1JWU - chains A and D of the 4 polymer chains in the assembly; structure by X-ray diffraction, 2.30 A resolution.

[Chain A]
Molecule: HLA class II histocompatibility antigen, DR alpha chain
Organism: Homo sapiens
Reference sequence: P01903 (2DRA_HUMAN); residues 1-182 here correspond to UniProt positions 26-207 (UniProt number = residue number + 25)
Sequence (182 residues; numbered 1 to 182; the number before each row is that of its first residue):
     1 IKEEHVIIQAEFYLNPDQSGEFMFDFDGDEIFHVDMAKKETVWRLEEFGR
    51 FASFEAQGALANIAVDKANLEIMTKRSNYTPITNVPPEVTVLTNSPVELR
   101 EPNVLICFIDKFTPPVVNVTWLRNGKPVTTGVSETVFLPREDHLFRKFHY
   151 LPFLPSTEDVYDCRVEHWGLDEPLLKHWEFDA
Not modelled in the structure: 1-2
Cystine bridges: Cys-107/Cys-163

[Chain D]
Molecule: Enterotoxin type C-3
Organism: Staphylococcus aureus
Reference sequence: P0A0L5 (ENTC3_STAAU); residues 1-239 here correspond to UniProt positions 28-266 (UniProt number = residue number + 27)
Sequence (239 residues; row label = number of the first residue in the row):
     1 ESQPDPMPDDLHKSSEFTGTMGNMKYLYDDHYVSATKVKSVDSFFKWDLI
    51 YNISDKKLKNYDKVKTELLNEDLAKKYKDEVVDVYGSNYYVNCYFSSKDN
   101 VGKVTGGKTCMYGGITKHEGNHFDNGNLQNVLVRVYENKRNTISFEVQTD
   151 KKSVTAQELDIKARNFLINKKNLYEFNSSPYETGYIKFIENNGNTFWYDM
   201 MPAPGDKFDQSKYLMMYNDNKTVDSKSVKIEVHLTTKNG
Not modelled in the structure: 99-105
Cystine bridges: Cys-93/Cys-110
Sequence notes: engineered mutation Ser-43 (Lys70 in P0A0L5), Phe-45 (Leu72 in P0A0L5), Lys-46 (Ala73 in P0A0L5), Trp-47 (His74 in P0A0L5)

[Chain A / chain D interface]
Pairs across the interface - 30 pairs, chain A then chain D:
  Tyr-13(A) with Phe-44(D), hydrogen bond (side chain-backbone)
  Asp-17(A) with Lys-46(D)
  Gln-18(A) with Ser-43(D), hydrogen bond; Phe-44(D), hydrogen bond (side chain-backbone); Phe-45(D); Lys-46(D), hydrogen bond (side chain-backbone)
  Gly-20(A) with Phe-45(D)
  Met-36(A) with Phe-45(D), hydrophobic; Trp-47(D)
  Ala-37(A) with Trp-47(D), hydrophobic; Met-215(D)
  Lys-39(A) with Glu-67(D), salt bridge; Tyr-89(D), hydrogen bond; Tyr-112(D), hydrogen bond; Ser-211(D)
  Gln-57(A) with Asn-92(D); Tyr-94(D)
  Leu-60(A) with Phe-45(D), hydrophobic; Tyr-94(D), hydrophobic
  Ala-61(A) with Tyr-94(D)
  Ile-63(A) with Phe-44(D); Phe-45(D), hydrophobic
  Ala-64(A) with Phe-44(D), hydrophobic; Phe-95(D); Ser-96(D)
  Lys-67(A) with Ser-43(D), hydrogen bond (side chain-backbone); Phe-44(D), hydrogen bond (side chain-backbone); Ser-96(D)
  Ala-68(A) with Ser-96(D), hydrogen bond (backbone-side chain)
  Glu-71(A) with Lys-98(D)
Also at the interface, not in a pair above, chain A (16 interface residues in all): Lys-38
Also at the interface, not in a pair above, chain D (16 interface residues in all): Asp-209
Interface features reported in the paper:
  - interface residues, chain D: Ser-43(D), Phe-45(D), Lys-46(D), Trp-47(D)

[In short]
The chain A/chain D interface involves 16 residues from each chain, with 9 hydrogen bonds and 1 salt bridge.
Among the polar pairs are Lys-39(A)/Glu-67(D), Tyr-13(A)/Phe-44(D) and Gln-18(A)/Ser-43(D). From the paper:
interface residues Ser-43(D), Phe-45(D) and Lys-46(D) among others.
Here chain A is HLA class II histocompatibility antigen, DR alpha chain (Homo sapiens) and chain D is
Enterotoxin type C-3 (Staphylococcus aureus). Entry 1JWU (Crystal Structure of the Complex of the MHC Class II
Molecule HLA-DR1 (HA peptide 306-318) with ...) was determined by X-ray diffraction (same publication as 1JWM
and 1JWS).
